PDB entry 6MU6 | X-ray diffraction, 2.55 A resolution | chains H and L of the 6 polymer chains in the assembly

Chain H:
Protein: 3H109L Fab heavy chain
From: Homo sapiens
Notes: antibody fragment or engineered binder
Chain sequence (244 residues; each row starts with the number of its first residue; a row labelled like 82A-82C holds insertion residues (82A, then the next letters in order)):
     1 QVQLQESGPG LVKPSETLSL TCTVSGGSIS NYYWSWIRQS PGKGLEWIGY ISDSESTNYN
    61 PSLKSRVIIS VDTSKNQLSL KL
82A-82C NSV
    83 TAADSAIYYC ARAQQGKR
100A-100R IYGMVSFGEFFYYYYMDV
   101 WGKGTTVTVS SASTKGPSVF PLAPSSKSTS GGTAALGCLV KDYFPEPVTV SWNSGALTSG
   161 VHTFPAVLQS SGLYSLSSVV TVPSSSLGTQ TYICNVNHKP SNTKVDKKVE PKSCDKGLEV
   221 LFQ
Unresolved in the structure: 126-131, 212-223
Disulfide bonds: Cys22-Cys92, Cys138-Cys194

Chain L:
Protein: 3H109L Fab light chain
From: Homo sapiens
Notes: engineered mutation(s): E184M, S188M; antibody fragment or engineered binder
Chain sequence (217 residues; each row starts with the number of its first residue; a row labelled like 67A-67C holds insertion residues (67A, then the next letters in order)):
     3 SVTSYVRPLS VALGETASIS CGRQALGSRA VQWYQHRPGQ APILLIYNNQ DRPSGIPERF
    63 SGTPD
67A-67C INF
    68 GTRATLTISG VEAGDEADYY CHMWDSRS
95A-95C GFS
    96 WSFGGATRLT VLGQPKAAPS VTLFPPSSEE LQANKATLVC LISDFYPGAV TVAWKADSSP
   156 VKAGVETTTP SKQSNNKYAA SSYLSLTPMQ WKMHKSYSCQ VTHEGSTVEK TVAPTECS
Unresolved in the structure: 3-5, 211-213
Disulfide bonds: Cys23-Cys88, Cys135-Cys194

Interface between chain H and chain L:
Contacting residue pairs (83; chain H residue first):
  Gln39(H) with His38(L), hydrogen bond; Gly41(L)
  Lys43(H) with Ser6(L)
  Gly44(H) with Ser6(L); Tyr87(L)
  Leu45(H) with Pro44(L), hydrophobic; Tyr87(L), hydrogen bond (backbone-side chain); Phe98(L)
  Trp47(H) with His89(L); Trp91(L), hydrophobic; Phe95B(L), hydrophobic; Ser95C(L); Trp96(L); Phe98(L), hydrophobic
  Gly49(H) with Trp96(L)
  Tyr50(H) with Phe95B(L), hydrophobic; Trp96(L), hydrophobic
  Asn58(H) with Trp96(L)
  Tyr59(H) with Trp96(L)
  Asn60(H) with Trp96(L)
  Pro61(H) with Trp96(L)
  Ile89(H) with Gly41(L)
  Tyr91(H) with Gly41(L); Gln42(L), hydrogen bond (side chain-backbone); Ala43(L), hydrophobic
  Arg100(H) with Ser30(L); Arg31(L), hydrogen bond (side chain-backbone); Asn51(L); Asp67(L), salt bridge
  Tyr100B(H) with Ser30(L); Ser93(L)
  Phe100K(H) with Ser30(L); Trp91(L), hydrophobic; Asp92(L); Ser93(L)
  Tyr100L(H) with Trp91(L)
  Tyr100M(H) with Ala32(L), hydrophobic; Gln34(L); Asn50(L), hydrogen bond; Trp91(L), hydrophobic
  Tyr100N(H) with Gln34(L), hydrogen bond (backbone-side chain); His89(L); Trp91(L); Phe95B(L), hydrophobic
  Tyr100O(H) with Gln34(L); Tyr36(L); Leu46(L), hydrophobic; Tyr49(L), hydrophobic
  Met100P(H) with Tyr36(L), hydrogen bond (backbone-side chain); Leu46(L)
  Asp100Q(H) with Leu46(L)
  Trp101(H) with Pro44(L)
  Gly102(H) with Ala43(L)
  Phe120(H) with Ser122(L); Glu124(L); Glu125(L)
  Pro121(H) with Ser122(L); Glu124(L)
  Leu122(H) with Phe119(L), hydrophobic
  Ala135(H) with Phe119(L)
  Leu136(H) with Phe119(L)
  Gly137(H) with Phe119(L)
  Leu139(H) with Val134(L), hydrophobic
  Lys141(H) with Glu125(L)
  Phe164(H) with Leu136(L), hydrophobic; Ile137(L); Ala174(L), hydrophobic; Ala175(L); Ser176(L)
  Pro165(H) with Thr163(L); Ser166(L)
  Ala166(H) with Thr163(L)
  Val167(H) with Glu161(L); Thr163(L); Tyr178(L), hydrophobic
  Gln169(H) with Glu161(L)
  Ser170(H) with Glu161(L)
  Ser175(H) with Tyr178(L)
  Leu176(H) with Tyr178(L)
  Ser177(H) with Leu136(L); Tyr178(L), hydrogen bond (backbone-side chain)
  Val179(H) with Phe119(L), hydrophobic; Leu136(L), hydrophobic
Other interface residues (no listed pair), chain H (48 interface residues in all): Ile37, Gly42, Glu46, Ile48, Ala123, Leu168
Other interface residues (no listed pair), chain L (44 interface residues in all): Pro40, Pro120, Lys130, Thr132, Ser138

In short:
Chain H and chain L form an interface of 48 and 44 residues respectively; the contacts include 8 hydrogen
bonds and 1 salt bridge. Polar pairs include Arg100(H)-Asp67(L), Gln39(H)-His38(L) and Leu45(H)-Tyr87(L).
Here chain H is 3H109L Fab heavy chain and chain L is 3H109L Fab light chain, both from Homo sapiens. Entry
6MU6 (Crystal Structure of HIV-1 BG505 SOSIP.664 Prefusion Env Trimer Bound to Small Molecule HIV-1 Entry
Inhibitor ...) was determined by X-ray diffraction (same publication as 6MTJ, 6MTN, 6MU7, 6MU8, 6MUF and
6MUG).
